8YYX - chains B and D of the 5 polymer chains in the assembly; structure by electron microscopy, 2.84 A resolution.

[Chain B]
Name: Guanine nucleotide-binding protein G(I)/G(S)/G(T) subunit beta-1
Source organism: Homo sapiens
UniProt: P62873 (GBB1_HUMAN); residues 2-340 here = UniProt positions 2-340
Amino-acid sequence (339 residues; numbered 2 to 340; the number before each row is that of its first residue):
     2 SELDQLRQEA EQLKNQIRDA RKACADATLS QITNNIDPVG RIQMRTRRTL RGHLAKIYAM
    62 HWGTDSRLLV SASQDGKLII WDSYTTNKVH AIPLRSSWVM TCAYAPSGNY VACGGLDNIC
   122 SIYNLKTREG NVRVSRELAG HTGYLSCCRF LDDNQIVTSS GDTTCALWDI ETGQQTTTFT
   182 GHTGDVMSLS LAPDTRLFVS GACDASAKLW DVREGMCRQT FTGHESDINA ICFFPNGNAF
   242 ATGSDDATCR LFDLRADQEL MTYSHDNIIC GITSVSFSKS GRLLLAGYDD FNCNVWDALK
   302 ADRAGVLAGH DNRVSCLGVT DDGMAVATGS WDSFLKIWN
Swiss-Prot annotation at these positions:
  - modified residue: Ser2 (N-acetylserine), His266 (Phosphohistidine)
  - natural variant: Leu30 (L30F: In MRD42; uncertain significance), Arg52 (R52G: In MRD42), Gly64 (G64V: In MRD42), Asp76 (D76E: In MRD42; D76G: In MRD42), Gly77 (G77S: In MRD42), Lys78 (K78R: In MRD42), Ile80 (I80N: In MRD42; I80T: In MRD42), His91 (H91R: In MRD42; uncertain significance), Ala92 (A92T: In MRD42), Pro94 (P94S: In MRD42), Leu95 (L95P: In MRD42), Arg96 (R96L: In MRD42), 5 further natural variant entries in UniProt

[Chain D]
Name: Guanine nucleotide-binding protein G(I)/G(S)/G(O) subunit gamma-2
Source organism: Homo sapiens
UniProt: P59768 (GBG2_HUMAN); residue numbers follow UniProt; this construct covers 1-71
Amino-acid sequence (71 residues; row label = number of the first residue in the row):
     1 MASNNTASIA QARKLVEQLK MEANIDRIKV SKAAADLMAY CEAHAKEDPL LTPVPASENP
    61 FREKKFFCAI L
Disordered / not traced: 1-7, 64-71
Swiss-Prot annotation at these positions:
  - modified residue: Ala2 (N-acetylalanine), Cys68 (Cysteine methyl ester)
  - lipidation: Cys68 (S-geranylgeranyl cysteine)

[Chain B / chain D interface]
Pairs across the interface (66; chain B residue first):
  Leu7(B) - Ile9(D)  hydrophobic
  Leu7(B) - Ala12(D)  hydrophobic
  Leu7(B) - Arg13(D)
  Leu7(B) - Val16(D)
  Glu10(B) - Val16(D)
  Ala11(B) - Leu19(D)
  Leu14(B) - Ala23(D)  hydrophobic
  Gln17(B) - Ala23(D)
  Ile18(B) - Ala23(D)  hydrophobic
  Ala21(B) - Arg27(D)
  Arg22(B) - Arg27(D)
  Cys25(B) - Arg27(D)
  Cys25(B) - Lys29(D)
  Cys25(B) - Val30(D)  hydrogen bond (backbone-backbone)
  Ala26(B) - Val30(D)  hydrophobic
  Asp27(B) - Lys29(D)
  Asp27(B) - Val30(D)
  Asp27(B) - Ser31(D)  hydrogen bond
  Ala28(B) - Val30(D)
  Ala28(B) - Ser31(D)
  Leu30(B) - Ala34(D)  hydrophobic
  Thr34(B) - Met38(D)
  Ile37(B) - Met38(D)  hydrophobic
  Val40(B) - Leu51(D)  hydrophobic
  Arg48(B) - Asn59(D)
  Arg48(B) - Phe61(D)
  Arg48(B) - Glu63(D)
  Arg49(B) - Phe61(D)  hydrogen bond (side chain-backbone)
  Arg49(B) - Arg62(D)  hydrogen bond (side chain-backbone)
  Ser84(B) - Phe61(D)
  Tyr85(B) - Pro60(D)
  Tyr85(B) - Phe61(D)  hydrophobic
  Met217(B) - Met21(D)  hydrophobic
  Cys218(B) - Gln18(D)  hydrogen bond (backbone-side chain)
  Arg219(B) - Glu22(D)
  Thr221(B) - Glu22(D)  hydrogen bond
  Phe235(B) - Tyr40(D)  hydrophobic
  Pro236(B) - Tyr40(D)
  Asn237(B) - Tyr40(D)
  Asp254(B) - Ala33(D)
  Arg256(B) - Arg27(D)
  Arg256(B) - Ile28(D)  hydrogen bond (backbone-backbone)
  Arg256(B) - Lys32(D)
  Arg256(B) - Asp36(D)  salt bridge
  Ala257(B) - Ile28(D)
  Asp258(B) - Ile25(D)
  Asp258(B) - Arg27(D)  salt bridge
  Gln259(B) - Val30(D)
  Leu261(B) - Val30(D)  hydrophobic
  Leu261(B) - Leu37(D)  hydrophobic
  Ser279(B) - Asp48(D)  hydrogen bond
  Lys280(B) - Glu47(D)
  Lys280(B) - Asp48(D)
  Ser281(B) - Tyr40(D)
  Ser281(B) - Cys41(D)
  Ser281(B) - His44(D)
  Ser281(B) - Asp48(D)  hydrogen bond
  Gly282(B) - Cys41(D)
  Leu284(B) - Leu51(D)  hydrophobic
  Asp323(B) - Pro49(D)
  Gly324(B) - Pro49(D)
  Gly324(B) - Leu50(D)
  Met325(B) - Pro49(D)  hydrophobic
  Met325(B) - Pro60(D)
  Ala326(B) - Phe61(D)  hydrophobic
  Asn340(B) - Asn59(D)  hydrogen bond
Other interface residues (no listed pair), chain B (57 interface residues in all): Glu3, Leu4, Lys15, Ala24, Ile33, Ile43, Met45, Gln220, Leu252, Arg283, Leu300, Val320, Ile338, Trp339
Other interface residues (no listed pair), chain D (39 interface residues in all): Ser8, Lys20, Asp26, Val54, Glu58

[Overview]
57 residues of chain B and 39 residues of chain D are in contact; the contacts include 10 hydrogen bonds and 2
salt bridges. Polar contacts include Arg256(B)-Asp36(D), Asp258(B)-Arg27(D) and Asp27(B)-Ser31(D).
Chain B is Guanine nucleotide-binding protein G(I)/G(S)/G(T) subunit beta-1 and chain D is Guanine
nucleotide-binding protein G(I)/G(S)/G(O) subunit gamma-2, both from Homo sapiens; the structure, Cryo-EM
structure of OXGR1 bound to leukotriene E4 and Gq proteins, was determined by electron microscopy.
